PDB entry 3H9G | X-ray diffraction, 2.20 A resolution | chains B and E of the 4 polymer chains in the assembly

Chain B:
Name: MccB protein
Organism: Escherichia coli
Reference sequence: Q47506 (Q47506_ECOLX); residues 1-350 here = UniProt positions 1-350
Chain sequence (353 residues; numbered -2 to 350; the number before each row is that of its first residue; numbers below 1 keep their minus sign (Gly-2 is residue -2)):
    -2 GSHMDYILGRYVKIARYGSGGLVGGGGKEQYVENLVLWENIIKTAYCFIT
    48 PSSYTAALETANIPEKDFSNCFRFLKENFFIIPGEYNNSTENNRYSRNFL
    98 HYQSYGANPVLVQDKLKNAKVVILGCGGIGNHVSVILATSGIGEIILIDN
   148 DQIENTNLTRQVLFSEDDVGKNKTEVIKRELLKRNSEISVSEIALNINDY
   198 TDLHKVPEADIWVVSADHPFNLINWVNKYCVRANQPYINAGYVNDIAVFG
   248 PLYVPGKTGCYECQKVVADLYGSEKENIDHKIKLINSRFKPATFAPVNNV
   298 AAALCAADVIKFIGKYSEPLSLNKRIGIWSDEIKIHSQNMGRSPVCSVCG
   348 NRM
Not modelled in the structure: -2 to 0, 86-89, 269-271, 348-350
Differences from the reference sequence: expression tag (-2 to 0)
Bound ions: Zn2+: Cys257, Cys260, Cys343, Cys346

Chain E:
Name: Microcin C7 analog
Notes: engineered mutation(s): ASN 7 to XSN, Iso asparagine
Reference sequence: Q47505 (MCCC7_ECOLX); residues 1-7 here = UniProt positions 1-7
Chain sequence (7 residues; row label = number of the first residue in the row):
     1 MRTGNAN
Modified positions: Asn7 (l-alpha-asparagine; XSN)
UniProt features mapped onto this chain:
  - modified residue: Met1 (N-formylmethionine)

How chain B and chain E interact:
Contacting residue pairs (13):
  Lys10(B) with Thr3(E), hydrogen bond (side chain-backbone); Asn5(E), hydrogen bond (side chain-backbone); Asn7(E)
  Ile11(B) with Thr3(E)
  Ala12(B) with Thr3(E)
  Tyr14(B) with Arg2(E)
  Leu19(B) with Arg2(E); Thr3(E)
  Gly21(B) with Thr3(E), hydrogen bond (backbone-side chain)
  Glu26(B) with Met1(E); Arg2(E), salt bridge; Thr3(E), hydrogen bond
  Tyr28(B) with Arg2(E)

In short:
8 residues of chain B face 5 of chain E across their interface, with 4 hydrogen bonds and 1 salt bridge. Polar
contacts include Glu26(B)-Arg2(E), Lys10(B)-Thr3(E) and Lys10(B)-Asn5(E). The Zn2+ site is built by Cys257(B),
Cys260(B), Cys343(B) and Cys346(B).
Here chain B is MccB protein (Escherichia coli) and chain E is Microcin C7 analog. Entry 3H9G (Crystal
structure of E. coli MccB + MccA-N7isoASN) was determined by X-ray diffraction (same publication as 3H5A,
3H5N, 3H5R, 3H9J and 3H9Q).
